PDB entry 1D0I | X-ray diffraction, 1.80 A resolution | chains I and K of the 12 polymer chains in the assembly

# Chain I (and K)
Protein: Type II 3-dehydroquinate hydratase
From: Streptomyces coelicolor
Notes: EC 4.2.1.10; chain K of this document is another copy of the same molecule, construct and numbering; everything in this record applies to it too
Reference sequence: P15474 (AROQ_STRCO); residues 1-156 here correspond to UniProt positions 2-157 (UniProt number = residue number + 1)
Amino-acid sequence (156 residues; numbered 1 to 156; the number before each row is that of its first residue):
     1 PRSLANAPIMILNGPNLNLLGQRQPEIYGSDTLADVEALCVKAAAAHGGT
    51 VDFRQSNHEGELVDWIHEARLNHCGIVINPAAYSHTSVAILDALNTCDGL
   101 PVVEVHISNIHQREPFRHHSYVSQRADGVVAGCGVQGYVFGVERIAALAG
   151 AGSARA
Disordered / not traced: 151-156 (chain K: 152-156)
Swiss-Prot annotation at these positions:
  - active site: Tyr28 (Proton acceptor), His106 (Proton donor)
  - binding site (substrate): Asn79, His85, Asp92, Ile107, Ser108, Arg117
  - site: Arg23 (Transition state stabilizer)
From the paper describing this entry:
  - binding site for phosphate ion: Tyr28, Asn79, His106, Ile107, Ser108
  - catalytic residues: Arg113 (proposed by the authors, not directly observed)

# How chain I and chain K interact
Pairs across the interface - 48 pairs, chain I then chain K:
  Asn109(I) with Ser123(K), hydrogen bond (side chain-backbone); Ala126(K), hydrogen bond (side chain-backbone); Asp127(K)
  His111(I) with Ser123(K)
  Gln112(I) with Ser123(K); Gln124(K), hydrogen bond (side chain-backbone); Arg125(K); Ala126(K), hydrogen bond (side chain-backbone)
  Ser123(I) with Asn109(K), hydrogen bond (backbone-side chain); His111(K); Gln112(K)
  Gln124(I) with Gln112(K), hydrogen bond (backbone-side chain)
  Arg125(I) with Gln112(K)
  Ala126(I) with Asn109(K), hydrogen bond (backbone-side chain); Gln112(K)
  Asp127(I) with Asn109(K), hydrogen bond (backbone-side chain); Gly132(K)
  Gly128(I) with Ala131(K); Gly132(K); Cys133(K)
  Val129(I) with Asn109(K); Val129(K); Val130(K); Ala131(K), hydrogen bond (backbone-backbone)
  Val130(I) with Val129(K)
  Ala131(I) with Gly128(K); Val129(K), hydrogen bond (backbone-backbone)
  Gly132(I) with Asp127(K); Gly128(K); Arg144(K), hydrogen bond (backbone-side chain)
  Cys133(I) with Gly128(K); Arg144(K), hydrogen bond (backbone-side chain)
  Gly134(I) with Arg144(K)
  Gln136(I) with Glu143(K), hydrogen bond (side chain-backbone); Arg144(K), hydrogen bond; Ala147(K)
  Phe140(I) with Phe140(K); Glu143(K); Arg144(K)
  Glu143(I) with Gln136(K), hydrogen bond (backbone-side chain); Phe140(K); Glu143(K)
  Arg144(I) with Gly132(K), hydrogen bond (side chain-backbone); Cys133(K), hydrogen bond (side chain-backbone); Gly134(K); Gln136(K), hydrogen bond; Phe140(K)
  Ala147(I) with Gln136(K)

# Overview
The chain I/chain K interface involves 20 residues from each chain, with 18 hydrogen bonds. Among the polar
pairs are Asn109(I)-Ser123(K), Asn109(I)-Ala126(K) and Gln112(I)-Gln124(K). From the paper: the catalytic
residue Arg113(I); a binding site for phosphate ion at Tyr28(I), Asn79(I) and His106(I) among others.
Chain I and chain K are both Type II 3-dehydroquinate hydratase (Streptomyces coelicolor); the structure,
Crystal structure of type II dehydroquinase from streptomyces coelicolor complexed with phosphate ions, was
determined by X-ray diffraction together with 1GTZ, 1GU0 and 1GU1 from the same study.
